Entry 1KFF (X-ray diffraction, 1.90 A resolution); this record covers chains C and D of the 4 polymer chains in the assembly.

== Chain C (and D) ==
Molecule: streptavidin
Organism: Streptomyces avidinii
Notes: chain D of this document is another copy of the same molecule, construct and numbering; everything in this record applies to it too
UniProt: P22629 (SAV_STRAV); residues 14-139 here correspond to UniProt positions 38-163 (UniProt number = residue number + 24)
Sequence (127 residues; numbered 13 to 139; the number before each row is that of its first residue):
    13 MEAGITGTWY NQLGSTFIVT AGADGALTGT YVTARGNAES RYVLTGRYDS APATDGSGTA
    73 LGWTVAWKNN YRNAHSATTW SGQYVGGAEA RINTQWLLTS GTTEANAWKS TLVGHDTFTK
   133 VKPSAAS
Not modelled in the structure: 13-15, 135-139
Construct notes: initiating methionine (13); engineered mutation Val44 (Glu68 in P22629), Thr45 (Ser69 in P22629), Arg47 (Val71 in P22629)
UniProt features mapped onto this chain:
  - motif: Arg59 to Asp61 (Cell attachment site)
  - binding site (biotin): Tyr43, Tyr54, Trp92, Trp108, Trp120
What the authors report for this chain:
  - mutagenesis - E44V/S45T/V47R (1.37 +/- 0.08 uM): increased binding to Strep-tag II (citing earlier work)

== Interface between chain C and chain D ==
Pairs across the interface (81; chain C residue first):
  Val55(C) with Arg59(D)
  Thr57(C) with Thr57(D), hydrogen bond; Gly58(D)
  Gly58(C) with Thr57(D)
  Arg59(C) with Val55(D); Thr57(D); Thr76(D); Ala78(D)
  Tyr60(C) with Ala78(D)
  Asp61(C) with Asn85(D), hydrogen bond; His87(D), salt bridge
  Ala63(C) with Lys80(D); Asn85(D), hydrogen bond (backbone-side chain); His87(D), hydrogen bond (backbone-side chain)
  Pro64(C) with His87(D)
  Ala65(C) with His87(D)
  Ser69(C) with Thr114(D)
  Gly70(C) with Gly113(D); Thr114(D), hydrogen bond (backbone-backbone)
  Ala72(C) with His87(D); Ser88(D); Ala89(D); Thr111(D)
  Leu73(C) with Ala89(D)
  Gly74(C) with Thr76(D); Thr91(D)
  Trp75(C) with Thr76(D)
  Thr76(C) with Arg59(D); Gly74(D); Trp75(D); Thr76(D)
  Ala78(C) with Arg59(D); Tyr60(D)
  Lys80(C) with Asp61(D); Ser62(D); Ala63(D)
  Asn85(C) with Asp61(D), hydrogen bond; Ala63(D), hydrogen bond (side chain-backbone)
  His87(C) with Asp61(D), salt bridge; Ala63(D); Pro64(D); Ala65(D), hydrogen bond (side chain-backbone); Ala72(D)
  Ser88(C) with Ala72(D)
  Ala89(C) with Ala72(D); Leu73(D); Ser93(D)
  Thr91(C) with Gly74(D); Thr91(D), hydrogen bond; Trp92(D); Ser93(D)
  Trp92(C) with Thr91(D)
  Ser93(C) with Ala89(D); Thr91(D); Leu109(D), hydrogen bond (side chain-backbone); Thr111(D), hydrogen bond
  Gly94(C) with Thr111(D)
  Gln95(C) with Ser112(D); Gly113(D); Thr114(D), hydrogen bond (side chain-backbone); Ser122(D)
  Val97(C) with Glu116(D)
  Gln107(C) with Leu109(D); Thr123(D), hydrogen bond
  Leu109(C) with Ser93(D), hydrogen bond (backbone-side chain); Gln107(D); Leu109(D), hydrophobic
  Thr111(C) with Ala72(D); Ser93(D), hydrogen bond; Gly94(D), hydrogen bond (side chain-backbone)
  Ser112(C) with Gln95(D)
  Gly113(C) with Ser69(D); Gly70(D); Ala72(D); Gln95(D)
  Thr114(C) with Ser69(D); Gly70(D), hydrogen bond (backbone-backbone); Gln95(D), hydrogen bond (backbone-side chain)
  Glu116(C) with Val97(D)
  Ser122(C) with Gln95(D)
  Thr123(C) with Gln107(D), hydrogen bond
Other interface residues (no listed pair), chain C (43 interface residues in all): Ser62, Gly68, Trp108, Leu110, Thr115, Ala119
Other interface residues (no listed pair), chain D (43 interface residues in all): Gly68, Trp108, Leu110, Thr115, Ala119

== Overview ==
Chain C and chain D each contribute 43 residues to their interface; the contacts include 19 hydrogen bonds and
2 salt bridges. Polar pairs include Asp61(C)-His87(D), Thr57(C)-Thr57(D) and Asp61(C)-Asn85(D). Curated
annotation (UniProt) lists 5 biotin-binding residues on chain C. From the paper: E44V/S45T/V47R of chain C
increase binding to Strep-tag II.
Both chains are streptavidin (Streptomyces avidinii). Entry 1KFF (An engineered streptavidin with improved
affinity for the strep-tag II peptide: apo-SAM1) was determined by X-ray diffraction together with 1KL3, 1KL4
and 1KL5 from the same study.
